PDB entry 8WR4 | electron microscopy, 3.07 A resolution | chains B and N of the 8 polymer chains in the assembly

== Chain B ==
Molecule: CbCas9 effector-1
Chain sequence (1442 residues; numbered 1 to 1442; the number before each row is that of its first residue):
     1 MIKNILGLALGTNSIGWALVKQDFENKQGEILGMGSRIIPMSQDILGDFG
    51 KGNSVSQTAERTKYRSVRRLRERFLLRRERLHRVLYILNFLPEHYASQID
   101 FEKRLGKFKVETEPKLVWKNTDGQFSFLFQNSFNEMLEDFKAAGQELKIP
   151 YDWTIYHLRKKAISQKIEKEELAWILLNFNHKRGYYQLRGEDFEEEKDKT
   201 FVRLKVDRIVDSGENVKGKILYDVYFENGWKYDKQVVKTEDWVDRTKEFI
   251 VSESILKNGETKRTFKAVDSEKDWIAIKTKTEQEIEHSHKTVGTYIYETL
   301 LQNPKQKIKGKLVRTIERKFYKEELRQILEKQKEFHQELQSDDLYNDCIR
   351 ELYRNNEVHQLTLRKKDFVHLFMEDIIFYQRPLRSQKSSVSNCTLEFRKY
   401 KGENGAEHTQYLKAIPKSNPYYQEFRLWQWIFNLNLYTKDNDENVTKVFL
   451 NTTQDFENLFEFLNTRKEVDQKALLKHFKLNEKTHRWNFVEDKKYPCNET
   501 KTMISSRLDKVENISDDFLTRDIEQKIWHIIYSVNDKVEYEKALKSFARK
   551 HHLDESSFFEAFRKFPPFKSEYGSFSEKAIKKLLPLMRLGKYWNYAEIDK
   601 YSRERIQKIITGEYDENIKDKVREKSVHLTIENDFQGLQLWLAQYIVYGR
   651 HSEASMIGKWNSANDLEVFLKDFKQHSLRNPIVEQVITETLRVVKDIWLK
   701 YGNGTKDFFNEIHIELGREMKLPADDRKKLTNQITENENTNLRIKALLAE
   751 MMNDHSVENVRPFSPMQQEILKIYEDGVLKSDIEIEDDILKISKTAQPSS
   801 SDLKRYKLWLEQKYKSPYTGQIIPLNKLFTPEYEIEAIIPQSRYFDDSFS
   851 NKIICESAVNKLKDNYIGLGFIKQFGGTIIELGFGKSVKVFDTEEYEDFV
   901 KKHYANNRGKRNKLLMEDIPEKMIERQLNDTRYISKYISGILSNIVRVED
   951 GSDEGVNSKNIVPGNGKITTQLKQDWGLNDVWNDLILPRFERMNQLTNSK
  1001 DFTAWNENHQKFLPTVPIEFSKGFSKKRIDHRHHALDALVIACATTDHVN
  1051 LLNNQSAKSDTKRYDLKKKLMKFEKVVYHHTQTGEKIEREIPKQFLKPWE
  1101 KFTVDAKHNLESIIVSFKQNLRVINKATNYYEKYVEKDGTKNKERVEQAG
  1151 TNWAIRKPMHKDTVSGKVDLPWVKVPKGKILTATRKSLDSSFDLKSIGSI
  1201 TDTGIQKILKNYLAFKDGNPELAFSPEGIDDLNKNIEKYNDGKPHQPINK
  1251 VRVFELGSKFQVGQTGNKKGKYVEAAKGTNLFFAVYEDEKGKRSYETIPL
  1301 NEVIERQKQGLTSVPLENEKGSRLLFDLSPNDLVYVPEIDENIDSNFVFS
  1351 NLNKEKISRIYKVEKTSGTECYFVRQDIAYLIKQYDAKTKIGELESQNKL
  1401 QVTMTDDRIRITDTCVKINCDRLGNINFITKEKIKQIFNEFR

== Chain N ==
Molecule: sgRNA effector-2
Sequence (127 nucleotides; row label = number of the first residue in the row):
     1 GCCUCAUCGUAACAGCCGAGGUUGUGAAUUGCUUUCAAAAAUUAUUGAGA
    51 AAUAAUUUUGAAAAGCAAUUCACAAUAAGGAUUAUUCCGUUGUGAAAACA
   101 UUCAAGGCGGGGCAACUCGCCUUUUUU
Disordered / not traced: 1-6, 42-55, 124-127

== Interface between chain B and chain N ==
Pairs across the interface (302):
  Ser54(B) with A12(N), hydrogen bond to the phosphate
  Val55(B) with A12(N), phosphate contact
  Gln57(B) with C13(N), hydrogen bond to the phosphate; U91(N), sugar contact
  Thr58(B) with C13(N), hydrogen bond to the phosphate; A14(N), phosphate contact; U91(N), sugar contact
  Glu60(B) with U90(N), sugar contact
  Arg61(B) with G89(N), salt bridge to the phosphate; U90(N), salt bridge to the phosphate; U91(N), base contact
  Thr62(B) with A14(N), hydrogen bond to the phosphate; G15(N), phosphate contact
  Tyr64(B) with U90(N), base contact
  Arg65(B) with A14(N), salt bridge to the phosphate; G15(N), salt bridge to the phosphate
  Arg68(B) with A77(N), phosphate contact; G89(N), base contact; U90(N), salt bridge to the phosphate
  Arg69(B) with G15(N), salt bridge to the phosphate; C16(N), salt bridge to the phosphate; C88(N), salt bridge to the phosphate
  Leu70(B) with C17(N), base contact; G18(N), base contact
  Arg71(B) with A75(N), salt bridge to the phosphate; U76(N), salt bridge to the phosphate
  Glu72(B) with C87(N), hydrogen bond to the base; G89(N), base contact
  Arg73(B) with C16(N), salt bridge to the phosphate; C17(N), salt bridge to the phosphate; C87(N), salt bridge to the phosphate
  Leu75(B) with A75(N), phosphate contact; U76(N), phosphate contact
  Leu76(B) with A84(N), base contact; U85(N), sugar contact; U86(N), phosphate contact
  Arg78(B) with A74(N), salt bridge to the phosphate; A75(N), salt bridge to the phosphate
  Arg80(B) with U85(N), base contact
  Arg83(B) with U83(N), hydrogen bond to the base
  Lys103(B) with U83(N), base contact
  Arg104(B) with U83(N), base contact
  Leu105(B) with U83(N), sugar contact
  Lys107(B) with A81(N), base contact; U82(N), hydrogen bond to the base; U83(N), base contact
  Phe108(B) with A74(N), sugar contact
  Glu113(B) with G24(N), hydrogen bond to the base; A74(N), sugar contact
  Lys115(B) with U25(N), hydrogen bond to the base
  Trp118(B) with G26(N), sugar contact; A27(N), sugar contact
  Phe125(B) with G26(N), sugar contact
  Lys148(B) with A28(N), hydrogen bond to the sugar; U29(N), sugar contact
  Ile149(B) with A28(N), sugar contact
  Pro150(B) with A28(N), sugar contact; U70(N), base contact
  Tyr151(B) with A27(N), sugar contact; A28(N), phosphate contact
  Asp152(B) with G26(N), hydrogen bond to the base; C71(N), hydrogen bond to the sugar; A72(N), sugar contact
  Trp153(B) with U70(N), hydrogen bond to the sugar; C71(N), hydrogen bond to the sugar
  Ile155(B) with A72(N), sugar contact
  Tyr156(B) with C71(N), phosphate contact; A72(N), hydrogen bond to the phosphate
  Trp174(B) with A72(N), sugar contact
  Asn178(B) with A72(N), phosphate contact; C73(N), hydrogen bond to the phosphate
  His181(B) with C73(N), salt bridge to the phosphate; A74(N), salt bridge to the phosphate
  Lys182(B) with A19(N), phosphate contact; G20(N), salt bridge to the phosphate
  Arg183(B) with C17(N), hydrogen bond to the phosphate; G18(N), salt bridge to the phosphate; A19(N), phosphate contact
  Gly184(B) with G18(N), sugar contact; A19(N), hydrogen bond to the phosphate
  Glu271(B) with G20(N), hydrogen bond to the sugar
  Gln306(B) with U70(N), phosphate contact
  Lys307(B) with U70(N), phosphate contact; C71(N), salt bridge to the phosphate
  Ile308(B) with C71(N), hydrogen bond to the phosphate
  Lys309(B) with G20(N), phosphate contact; C71(N), hydrogen bond to the phosphate; A72(N), phosphate contact
  Gly310(B) with G20(N), hydrogen bond to the phosphate
  Arg314(B) with A19(N), hydrogen bond to the sugar; G20(N), sugar contact
  Thr315(B) with G18(N), hydrogen bond to the sugar; A19(N), sugar contact
  Arg318(B) with C17(N), sugar contact
  Tyr353(B) with U85(N), hydrogen bond to the base
  Arg354(B) with U83(N), hydrogen bond to the sugar; A84(N), phosphate contact
  Asn355(B) with A84(N), hydrogen bond to the phosphate
  Asn356(B) with U85(N), hydrogen bond to the phosphate
  His359(B) with A115(N), sugar contact
  Asp375(B) with U85(N), base contact
  Tyr379(B) with U85(N), stacking on the base
  Gln380(B) with C16(N), hydrogen bond to the sugar; C17(N), sugar contact
  Arg381(B) with C16(N), hydrogen bond to the sugar; C17(N), salt bridge to the phosphate; U85(N), sugar contact; U86(N), salt bridge to the phosphate
  Pro382(B) with C16(N), sugar contact; C116(N), sugar contact
  Leu383(B) with G15(N), sugar contact; C16(N), sugar contact
  Arg384(B) with G15(N), hydrogen bond to the sugar; U117(N), salt bridge to the phosphate
  Ser385(B) with C118(N), hydrogen bond to the phosphate
  Gln386(B) with A14(N), hydrogen bond to the sugar; G15(N), sugar contact
  Ser388(B) with U101(N), phosphate contact; U102(N), hydrogen bond to the phosphate
  Ser389(B) with C13(N), base contact
  Arg398(B) with U122(N), salt bridge to the phosphate; U123(N), salt bridge to the phosphate
  Lys399(B) with U123(N), sugar contact
  Tyr400(B) with A104(N), base contact; U123(N), sugar contact
  Glu403(B) with A104(N), hydrogen bond to the sugar
  Gln410(B) with A104(N), hydrogen bond to the base; U123(N), base contact
  Ile415(B) with C120(N), phosphate contact
  Lys417(B) with U10(N), hydrogen bond to the base
  Asn488(B) with U7(N), phosphate contact
  Phe489(B) with U7(N), base contact
  His529(B) with G109(N), base contact; G110(N), base contact; C118(N), hydrogen bond to the base
  Ile530(B) with G110(N), sugar contact; G111(N), sugar contact
  Tyr532(B) with C118(N), phosphate contact; G119(N), hydrogen bond to the phosphate
  Ser533(B) with G110(N), hydrogen bond to the base; C118(N), sugar contact
  Val534(B) with G111(N), sugar contact
  Glu539(B) with G111(N), hydrogen bond to the base; G112(N), sugar contact
  Lys542(B) with G112(N), hydrogen bond to the phosphate; C113(N), salt bridge to the phosphate; A114(N), base contact
  Ala543(B) with G111(N), phosphate contact; G112(N), hydrogen bond to the phosphate
  Ser546(B) with G112(N), phosphate contact
  Lys550(B) with G111(N), salt bridge to the phosphate
  Lys569(B) with A11(N), base contact; A12(N), base contact
  Ser570(B) with A11(N), hydrogen bond to the base; A12(N), base contact
  Glu571(B) with U10(N), base contact; A11(N), base contact
  Tyr572(B) with U10(N), hydrogen bond to the base
  Glu577(B) with C120(N), phosphate contact; C121(N), phosphate contact
  Lys578(B) with C121(N), phosphate contact; U122(N), salt bridge to the phosphate
  Lys581(B) with C120(N), hydrogen bond to the phosphate
  Lys674(B) with U101(N), phosphate contact
  Gln675(B) with U91(N), hydrogen bond to the sugar; G92(N), sugar contact
  His676(B) with C13(N), sugar contact
  Arg679(B) with U10(N), salt bridge to the phosphate; A11(N), hydrogen bond to the sugar; A12(N), sugar contact
  Arg692(B) with U93(N), hydrogen bond to the phosphate; G94(N), salt bridge to the phosphate
  Lys721(B) with G9(N), phosphate contact
  Pro723(B) with G9(N), phosphate contact; A11(N), phosphate contact
  Arg926(B) with U7(N), salt bridge to the phosphate
  Thr931(B) with U7(N), sugar contact; C8(N), hydrogen bond to the sugar
  Arg932(B) with C8(N), salt bridge to the phosphate; G9(N), phosphate contact
  Tyr933(B) with C8(N), hydrogen bond to the sugar; G9(N), phosphate contact; U10(N), phosphate contact
  Lys936(B) with C8(N), sugar contact
  Lys1118(B) with U93(N), salt bridge to the phosphate
  Arg1122(B) with G92(N), salt bridge to the phosphate; U93(N), salt bridge to the phosphate; G94(N), hydrogen bond to the base
  Ile1124(B) with A97(N), base contact
  Asn1125(B) with G92(N), base contact; U93(N), hydrogen bond to the base; G94(N), hydrogen bond to the base; A97(N), base contact; A98(N), hydrogen bond to the base
  Lys1126(B) with A98(N), phosphate contact; C99(N), salt bridge to the phosphate
  Ala1127(B) with C88(N), sugar contact
  Thr1128(B) with C88(N), sugar contact; C99(N), base contact; A100(N), hydrogen bond to the base
  Asn1129(B) with G80(N), base contact; C87(N), hydrogen bond to the sugar; C88(N), sugar contact
  Tyr1130(B) with A100(N), phosphate contact; U101(N), stacking on the base
  Tyr1131(B) with U82(N), sugar contact; U86(N), base contact; C87(N), sugar contact
  Glu1132(B) with A84(N), hydrogen bond to the sugar; U86(N), sugar contact
  Lys1133(B) with U82(N), hydrogen bond to the phosphate; U83(N), salt bridge to the phosphate
  Tyr1134(B) with A84(N), sugar contact
  Lys1143(B) with A84(N), hydrogen bond to the sugar; U85(N), salt bridge to the phosphate
  Glu1144(B) with U102(N), base contact
  Arg1145(B) with U101(N), base contact; U102(N), sugar contact
  Glu1147(B) with A100(N), phosphate contact
  Gln1148(B) with G80(N), hydrogen bond to the sugar; A81(N), hydrogen bond to the sugar
  Thr1151(B) with G80(N), sugar contact
  Asn1152(B) with G79(N), hydrogen bond to the base; G80(N), sugar contact; C88(N), hydrogen bond to the base
  Trp1153(B) with A78(N), hydrogen bond to the base; A97(N), base contact
  Ala1154(B) with G89(N), sugar contact
  Ile1155(B) with A77(N), hydrogen bond to the base; A78(N), base contact; G89(N), hydrogen bond to the sugar; U90(N), sugar contact
  Arg1156(B) with U90(N), sugar contact; U91(N), salt bridge to the phosphate; G92(N), salt bridge to the phosphate
  Lys1157(B) with A77(N), hydrogen bond to the base
  Pro1158(B) with A77(N), base contact; U90(N), base contact
  Met1159(B) with A77(N), hydrogen bond to the base; A78(N), sugar contact
  His1160(B) with A77(N), hydrogen bond to the sugar
  Val1164(B) with U22(N), hydrogen bond to the sugar; U23(N), sugar contact
  Gly1166(B) with U23(N), phosphate contact; G24(N), phosphate contact
  Val1168(B) with C66(N), phosphate contact; A67(N), phosphate contact
  Asp1169(B) with G65(N), hydrogen bond to the sugar; C66(N), phosphate contact
  Leu1170(B) with C66(N), sugar contact
  Thr1184(B) with U23(N), phosphate contact
  Arg1185(B) with U22(N), salt bridge to the phosphate; U23(N), hydrogen bond to the phosphate; A68(N), salt bridge to the phosphate; U69(N), salt bridge to the phosphate
  Thr1201(B) with C66(N), hydrogen bond to the sugar; A67(N), hydrogen bond to the phosphate
  Asp1202(B) with G31(N), hydrogen bond to the base; C66(N), hydrogen bond to the sugar; A67(N), hydrogen bond to the sugar
  Thr1203(B) with C32(N), hydrogen bond to the sugar
  Gly1204(B) with C32(N), sugar contact
  Ile1205(B) with A67(N), sugar contact
  Asn1240(B) with G31(N), hydrogen bond to the sugar
  Lys1243(B) with G31(N), phosphate contact; C32(N), salt bridge to the phosphate
  Pro1244(B) with U30(N), hydrogen bond to the sugar; G31(N), phosphate contact
  His1245(B) with U30(N), hydrogen bond to the sugar; G31(N), sugar contact; A68(N), sugar contact
  Gln1246(B) with U29(N), hydrogen bond to the base; A68(N), hydrogen bond to the sugar; U69(N), sugar contact
  Pro1247(B) with A68(N), hydrogen bond to the sugar; U69(N), sugar contact
  Ile1248(B) with A68(N), sugar contact; U69(N), phosphate contact
  Asn1249(B) with A68(N), phosphate contact; U69(N), hydrogen bond to the phosphate
  Lys1250(B) with G21(N), hydrogen bond to the phosphate; U22(N), salt bridge to the phosphate; A68(N), sugar contact; U69(N), hydrogen bond to the phosphate
  Arg1252(B) with U23(N), salt bridge to the phosphate; G24(N), salt bridge to the phosphate; A67(N), salt bridge to the phosphate
  Val1262(B) with A78(N), sugar contact
  Gly1263(B) with A78(N), phosphate contact
  Gln1264(B) with G79(N), phosphate contact
  Thr1265(B) with G79(N), hydrogen bond to the phosphate
  Asn1267(B) with G24(N), sugar contact; A74(N), hydrogen bond to the base
  Lys1268(B) with A75(N), sugar contact; U76(N), salt bridge to the phosphate; A78(N), salt bridge to the phosphate; G79(N), salt bridge to the phosphate
  Gly1270(B) with U23(N), hydrogen bond to the sugar
  Lys1271(B) with U23(N), sugar contact; A75(N), hydrogen bond to the base
  Gln1307(B) with A97(N), hydrogen bond to the base
  Lys1308(B) with A78(N), hydrogen bond to the base
Other interface residues (no listed pair), chain B (190 interface residues in all): Ser56, Ala59, Val67, Pro114, Gln124, Leu177, Tyr185, Lys305, Val313, Leu352, Thr362, Lys387, Asn433, Leu678, Leu722, Ala724, Asn1120, Ala1149, Ser1165, Pro1171, Lys1207, Ile1208, Val1251, Arg1422
Other interface residues (no listed pair), chain N (80 interface residues in all): U33, C103

== In short ==
Chain B and chain N form an interface of 190 and 80 residues respectively; the contacts include 94 hydrogen
bonds, 51 salt bridges and 2 aromatic stacking contacts. Among the polar pairs are Glu72(B)-C87(N),
Arg83(B)-U83(N) and Lys107(B)-U82(N).
Chain B is CbCas9 effector-1 and chain N is sgRNA effector-2; the structure, Structure of CbCas9-PcrIIC1
complex bound to 62-bp DNA substrate (non-targeting complex), was determined by electron microscopy (same
publication as 8IYQ, 8WMH, 8WMM and 8WMN).
